6G9L - chains D and E of the 6 polymer chains in the assembly; structure by electron microscopy, 5.01 A resolution (low resolution: residue-level contacts below are approximate; hydrogen-bond / salt-bridge calls are withheld).

[Chain D (and E)]
Protein: Volume-regulated anion channel subunit LRRC8A
Organism: Mus musculus
Notes: chain E of this document is another copy of the same molecule, construct and numbering; everything in this record applies to it too
UniProtKB: Q80WG5 (LRC8A_MOUSE); residues 1-810 here = UniProt positions 1-810
Sequence (810 residues; each row starts with the number of its first residue):
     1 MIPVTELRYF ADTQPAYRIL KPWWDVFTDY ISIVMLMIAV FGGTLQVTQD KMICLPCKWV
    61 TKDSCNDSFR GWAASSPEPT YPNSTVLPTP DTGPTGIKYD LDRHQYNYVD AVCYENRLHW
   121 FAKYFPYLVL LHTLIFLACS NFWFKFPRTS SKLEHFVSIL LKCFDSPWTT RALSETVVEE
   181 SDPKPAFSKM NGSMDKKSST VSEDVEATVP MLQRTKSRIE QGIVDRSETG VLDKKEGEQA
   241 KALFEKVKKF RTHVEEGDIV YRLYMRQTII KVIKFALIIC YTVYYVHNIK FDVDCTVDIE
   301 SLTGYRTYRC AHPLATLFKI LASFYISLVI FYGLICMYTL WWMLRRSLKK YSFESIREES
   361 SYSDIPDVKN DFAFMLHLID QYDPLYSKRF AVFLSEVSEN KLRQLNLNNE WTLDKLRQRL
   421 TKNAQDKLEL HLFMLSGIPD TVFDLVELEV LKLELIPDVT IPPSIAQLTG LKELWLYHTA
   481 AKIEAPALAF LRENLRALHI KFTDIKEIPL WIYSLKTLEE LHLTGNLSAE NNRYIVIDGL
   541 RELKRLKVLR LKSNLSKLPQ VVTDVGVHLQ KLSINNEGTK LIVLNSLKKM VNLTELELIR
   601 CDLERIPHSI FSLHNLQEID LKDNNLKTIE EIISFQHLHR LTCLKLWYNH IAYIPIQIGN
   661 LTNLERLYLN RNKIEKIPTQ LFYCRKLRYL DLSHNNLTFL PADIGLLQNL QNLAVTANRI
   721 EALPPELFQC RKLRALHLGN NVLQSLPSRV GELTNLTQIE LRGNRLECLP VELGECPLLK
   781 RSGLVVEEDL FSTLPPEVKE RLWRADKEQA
Not modelled in the structure: 1-14, 69-91, 177-229, 809-810
Swiss-Prot annotation at these positions:
  - motif: Leu706, Leu707 (Di-leucine motif)
  - site: Arg103 (Required for anion selectivity)
  - modified residue: Met1 (N-acetylmethionine), Thr200 (Phosphothreonine), Ser202 (Phosphoserine), Thr215 (Phosphothreonine), Ser217 (Phosphoserine)
  - glycosylation (N-linked (GlcNAc...) asparagine): Asn66, Asn83
  - natural variant: Phe443 to Ala810 (deletion: In ebo)
  - mutagenesis: Val40 (V40D: Abolishes activity in hypotonic solution), Thr44 (T44D: Abolishes activity in hypotonic solution), Val47 (V47D: Abolishes activity in hypotonic solution; V47K/N: Impairs activity in hypotonic solution), Thr48 (T48D: Abolishes activity in hypotonic solution; T48W/Y/K/N: Impairs activity in hypotonic solution), Arg103 (R103A: No effect on anion channel activity. Impairs channel selectivity, so that the channel is also permeable to Na(+) ions)
Cystine bridges: Cys54-Cys310, Cys57-Cys65, Cys113-Cys295

[Interface between chain D and chain E]
Residue-residue contacts - 60 pairs, chain D then chain E:
  Val47(D) - Leu45(E)
  Val47(D) - Gln49(E)
  Asp50(D) - Gln49(E)
  Lys58(D) - Pro94(E)
  Tyr99(D) - Gly96(E)
  Asp100(D) - Gly96(E)
  Asp100(D) - Ile97(E)
  Asp100(D) - Lys98(E)
  Leu101(D) - Gly96(E)
  Asp102(D) - Tyr106(E)
  Arg103(D) - Arg103(E)
  His104(D) - Ile53(E)
  His104(D) - Cys54(E)
  His104(D) - Leu55(E)
  His104(D) - Tyr106(E)
  Gln105(D) - Leu55(E)
  Gln105(D) - Ile97(E)
  Gln105(D) - Tyr99(E)
  Tyr108(D) - Ile53(E)
  Tyr108(D) - Leu55(E)
  Tyr108(D) - Arg309(E)
  Tyr108(D) - Ala311(E)
  Ala111(D) - Phe291(E)
  Glu115(D) - Phe291(E)
  Glu115(D) - Thr316(E)
  Tyr124(D) - Thr316(E)
  Tyr124(D) - Leu317(E)
  Tyr124(D) - Ile320(E)
  Tyr127(D) - Phe41(E)
  Phe142(D) - Phe27(E)
  Lys145(D) - Tyr30(E)
  Pro147(D) - Tyr382(E)
  Ser151(D) - Tyr382(E)
  Glu154(D) - Tyr386(E)
  Glu245(D) - Thr170(E)
  Lys249(D) - Thr170(E)
  Lys249(D) - Arg389(E)
  Glu300(D) - Ile97(E)
  Ser301(D) - Asp67(E)
  Ser301(D) - Ile97(E)
  Ser301(D) - Tyr99(E)
  Leu302(D) - Pro56(E)
  Leu302(D) - Ile97(E)
  Leu302(D) - Tyr99(E)
  Thr303(D) - Thr95(E)
  Thr303(D) - Gly96(E)
  Thr303(D) - Ile97(E)
  Gly304(D) - Pro94(E)
  Gly304(D) - Ile97(E)
  Tyr305(D) - Pro94(E)
  Tyr305(D) - Thr95(E)
  Tyr305(D) - Gly96(E)
  Lys415(D) - Asp414(E)
  Gln418(D) - Asp414(E)
  Gln418(D) - Gln418(E)
  Pro796(D) - Glu665(E)
  Glu797(D) - Asn709(E)
  Glu797(D) - Lys732(E)
  Glu800(D) - Arg688(E)
  Glu800(D) - Arg734(E)
Other interface residues (no listed pair), chain D (37 interface residues in all): Asn107, His155, Glu410, Arg419
Other interface residues (no listed pair), chain E (45 interface residues in all): Trp23, Thr48, Ser68, Leu101, Phe164, Ser174, Val231, Pro313, Asp383, Gln711

[Summary]
The interface between chain D and chain E involves 37 residues on one side and 45 on the other. Curated
annotation (UniProt) lists 5 mutagenesis sites on chain D.
Both chains are Volume-regulated anion channel subunit LRRC8A (Mus musculus). Entry 6G9L (Structure of
homomeric mLRRC8A volume-regulated anion channel at 5.01 A resolution) was determined by electron microscopy
(same publication as 6FNW, 6G8Z and 6G9O).
